Entry 1BMF (X-ray diffraction, 2.85 A resolution); this record covers chains E and G of the 7 polymer chains in the assembly.

# Chain E
Molecule: Bovine mitochondrial F1-atpase
From: Bos taurus
Notes: EC 3.6.1.34
UniProtKB: P00829 (ATPB_BOVIN); residues -3 to 478 here correspond to UniProt positions 47-528 (UniProt number = residue number + 50)
Sequence (482 residues; numbered -3 to 478; the number before each row is that of its first residue; numbers below 1 keep their minus sign (Ala-3 is residue -3)):
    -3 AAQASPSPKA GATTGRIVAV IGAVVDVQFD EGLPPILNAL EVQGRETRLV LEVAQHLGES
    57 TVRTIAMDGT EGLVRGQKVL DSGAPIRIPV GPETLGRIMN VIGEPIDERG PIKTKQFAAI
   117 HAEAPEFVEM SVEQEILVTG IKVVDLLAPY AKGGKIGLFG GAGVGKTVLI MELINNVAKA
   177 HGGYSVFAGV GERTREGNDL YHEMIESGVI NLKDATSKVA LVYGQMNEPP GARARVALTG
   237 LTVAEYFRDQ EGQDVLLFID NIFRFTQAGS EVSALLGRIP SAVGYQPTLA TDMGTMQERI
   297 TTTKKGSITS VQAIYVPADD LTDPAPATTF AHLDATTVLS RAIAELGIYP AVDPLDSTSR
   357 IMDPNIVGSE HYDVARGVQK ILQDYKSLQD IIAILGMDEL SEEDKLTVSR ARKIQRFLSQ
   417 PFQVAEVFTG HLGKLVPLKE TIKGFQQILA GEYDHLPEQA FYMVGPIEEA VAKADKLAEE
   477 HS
Disordered / not traced: -3 to 8, 475-478
Swiss-Prot annotation at these positions:
  - binding site (ADP): Gly159, Val160, Gly161, Lys162, Thr163, Val164
  - binding site (ATP): Gly159, Gly161, Lys162, Thr163, Val164, Arg189
  - binding site (phosphate): Gly159, Val160, Gly161, Lys162, Thr163
  - binding site (Mg(2+)): Thr163, Glu188
  - modified residue: Lys74 (N6-acetyllysine), Lys111 (N6-acetyllysine), Lys148 (N6-acetyllysine), Lys209 (N6-acetyllysine), Lys214 (N6-acetyllysine), Thr262 (Phosphothreonine), Ser365 (Phosphoserine), Lys376 (N6-acetyllysine), Ser383 (Phosphoserine), Lys430 (N6-acetyllysine), Lys435 (N6-acetyllysine), Lys472 (N6-acetyllysine)
  - glycosylation: Ser56 (O-linked (GlcNAc) serine)

# Chain G
Molecule: Bovine mitochondrial F1-atpase
From: Bos taurus
Notes: EC 3.6.1.34
UniProtKB: P05631 (ATPG_BOVIN); residues 1-272 here correspond to UniProt positions 26-297 (UniProt number = residue number + 25)
Sequence (272 residues; row label = number of the first residue in the row):
     1 ATLKDITRRL KSIKNIQKIT KSMKMVAAAK YARAERELKP ARVYGVGSLA LYEKADIKTP
    61 EDKKKHLIIG VSSDRGLCGA IHSSVAKQMK SEAANLAAAG KEVKIIGVGD KIRSILHRTH
   121 SDQFLVTFKE VGRRPPTFGD ASVIALELLN SGYEFDEGSI IFNRFRSVIS YKTEEKPIFS
   181 LDTISSAESM SIYDDIDADV LRNYQEYSLA NIIYYSLKES TTSEQSARMT AMDNASKNAS
   241 EMIDKLTLTF NRTRQAVITK ELIEIISGAA AL
Disordered / not traced: 45-76, 91-208
Swiss-Prot annotation at these positions:
  - modified residue: Lys14 (N6-acetyllysine), Lys24 (N6-succinyllysine), Lys30 (N6-acetyllysine), Lys90 (N6-acetyllysine), Ser121 (Phosphoserine), Lys129 (N6-acetyllysine), Lys172 (N6-acetyllysine), Lys245 (N6-succinyllysine)

# How chain E and chain G interact
Pairs across the interface (18; chain E residue first):
  Ile275(E) with Ile266(G), hydrophobic
  Pro276(E) with Leu262(G), hydrophobic; Ile266(G)
  Ala278(E) with Thr259(G)
  Val279(E) with Gln255(G); Ile258(G), hydrophobic; Thr259(G), hydrogen bond (backbone-side chain)
  Gly280(E) with Leu262(G)
  Ala314(E) with Arg254(G)
  Asp316(E) with Asn251(G); Arg254(G), salt bridge; Gln255(G), hydrogen bond
  Thr318(E) with Gln255(G), hydrogen bond
  Asp319(E) with Arg254(G), salt bridge
  Pro320(E) with Gln255(G)
  Ile390(E) with Met25(G)
  Leu391(E) with Ala28(G), hydrophobic; Ala29(G)
Other interface residues (no listed pair), chain E (14 interface residues in all): Ser277, Asp386
Other interface residues (no listed pair), chain G (11 interface residues in all): Lys21

# Overview
The interface between chain E and chain G involves 14 residues on one side and 11 on the other; the contacts
include 3 hydrogen bonds and 2 salt bridges. Polar contacts include Asp316(E)-Arg254(G), Asp319(E)-Arg254(G)
and Val279(E)-Thr259(G).
Chain E is Bovine mitochondrial F1-atpase and chain G is Bovine mitochondrial F1-atpase, both from Bos taurus;
the structure, Bovine mitochondrial F1-atpase, was determined by X-ray diffraction.
